PDB entry 8GQ9 | X-ray diffraction, 2.30 A resolution | chain A

# Chain A
Molecule: Poly-gamma-glutamate synthesis protein (Capsule biosynthesis protein)
Organism: Streptomyces sp
Reference sequence: A0A4V2TW40 (A0A4V2TW40_9ACTN); residues 1-440 here = UniProt positions 1-440
Chain sequence (440 residues; row label = number of the first residue in the row):
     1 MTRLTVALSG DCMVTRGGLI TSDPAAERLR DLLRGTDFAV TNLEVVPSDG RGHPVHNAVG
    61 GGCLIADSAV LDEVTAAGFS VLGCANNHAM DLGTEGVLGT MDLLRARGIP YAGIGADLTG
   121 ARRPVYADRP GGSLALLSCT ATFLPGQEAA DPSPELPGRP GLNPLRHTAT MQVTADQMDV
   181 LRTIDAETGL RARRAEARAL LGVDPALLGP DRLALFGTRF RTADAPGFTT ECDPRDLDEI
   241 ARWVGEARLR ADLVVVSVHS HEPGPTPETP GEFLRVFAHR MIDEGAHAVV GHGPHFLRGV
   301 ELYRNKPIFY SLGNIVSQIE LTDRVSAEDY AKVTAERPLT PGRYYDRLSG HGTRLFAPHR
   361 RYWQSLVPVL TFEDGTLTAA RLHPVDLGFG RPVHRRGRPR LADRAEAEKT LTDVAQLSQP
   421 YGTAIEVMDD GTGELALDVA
Unresolved in the structure: 209-210, 440
Construct notes: conflict Arg34 (His in A0A4V2TW40), Val59 (Ala in A0A4V2TW40), Met101 (Leu in A0A4V2TW40), His287 (Asp in A0A4V2TW40), Ala380 (Val in A0A4V2TW40), Ile425 (Val in A0A4V2TW40)
Bound ions: Ca2+: Glu44, Asn87
From the paper describing this entry:
  - mutagenesis - D11A, E44A, N87A, H88A, D91A: abolished catalytic activity
  - mutagenesis - H259A, H261A: decreased catalytic activity
  - mutagenesis - H295A: decreased stability
  - Ca2+ coordination: Glu44, Asn87, His259, His261
  - catalytic residues: Asp11, His88, Asp91, His295 (proposed by the authors, not directly observed)

# Overview
Glu44 and Asn87 coordinate Ca2+. From the paper: catalytic residues Asp11, His88 and Asp91 among others; D11A,
E44A and N87A, among others, abolish catalytic activity; 8 substitutions were tested in all.
Chain A is Poly-gamma-glutamate synthesis protein (Capsule biosynthesis protein) (Streptomyces sp); the
structure, Crystal structure of lasso peptide epimerase MslH, was determined by X-ray diffraction (same
publication as 8GQA, 8GQB, 8ITG and 8ITH).
